5C0M - chains A and D; structure by X-ray diffraction, 1.60 A resolution.

Chain A:
Name: SAGA-associated factor 29 homolog
Source organism: Homo sapiens
Notes: fragment: tandem tudor domain
Reference sequence: Q96ES7 (SGF29_HUMAN); residue numbers follow UniProt; this construct covers 115-293
Amino-acid sequence (180 residues; row label = number of the first residue in the row):
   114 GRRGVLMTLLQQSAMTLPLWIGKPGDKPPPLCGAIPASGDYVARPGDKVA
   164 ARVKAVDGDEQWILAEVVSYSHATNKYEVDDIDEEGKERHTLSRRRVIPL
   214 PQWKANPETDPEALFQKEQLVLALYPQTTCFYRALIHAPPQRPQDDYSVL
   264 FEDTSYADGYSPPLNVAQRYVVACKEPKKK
Disordered / not traced: 288-293
Differences from the reference sequence: expression tag (114)
Swiss-Prot annotation at these positions:
  - region: Asp194 to Asp196 (Histone H3K4me3 N-terminus binding), Gln240 to Cys243 (Histone H3K4me3 N-terminus binding), Phe264 to Asp266 (Histone H3K4me3 binding)
  - site (Histone H3K4me3 binding): Tyr238, Tyr245
  - modified residue: Lys288 (N6-acetyllysine)

Chain D:
Name: Carba-containing peptide
Amino-acid sequence (10 residues; row label = number of the first residue in the row):
     1 ARTXQTARKS
Disordered / not traced: 6-10
Modified residues: 4WQ ((2S)-2-amino-7,7-dimethyloctanoic acid) at position 4

Interface between chain A and chain D:
Pairs across the interface (20; chain A residue first):
  Arg115(A) with Ala1(D)
  Arg116(A) with Arg2(D)
  Gln174(A) with Thr3(D)
  Ile176(A) with Ala1(D), hydrophobic
  Asp194(A) with Ala1(D), hydrogen bond (side chain-backbone)
  Asp196(A) with Ala1(D), hydrogen bond (side chain-backbone)
  Tyr238(A) with 4WQ_4(D)
  Gln240(A) with Arg2(D), hydrogen bond (backbone-side chain)
  Thr241(A) with Arg2(D); Thr3(D); 4WQ_4(D)
  Thr242(A) with Ala1(D); Arg2(D), hydrogen bond (backbone-backbone)
  Cys243(A) with Arg2(D), hydrogen bond (side chain-backbone); Thr3(D)
  Tyr245(A) with Thr3(D); 4WQ_4(D), hydrogen bond (side chain-backbone)
  Phe264(A) with 4WQ_4(D)
  Glu265(A) with 4WQ_4(D)
  Asp266(A) with 4WQ_4(D)
Other interface residues (no listed pair), chain A (17 interface residues in all): Leu119, Gly199

In short:
The interface between chain A and chain D involves 17 residues on one side and 4 on the other; the contacts
include 6 hydrogen bonds. Polar contacts include Asp194(A)-Ala1(D), Asp196(A)-Ala1(D) and Gln240(A)-Arg2(D).
Chain A is SAGA-associated factor 29 homolog (Homo sapiens) and chain D is Carba-containing peptide; the
structure, Crystal structure of SGF29 tandem tudor domain in complex with a Carba containing peptide, was
determined by X-ray diffraction.
